Entry 8J4U (electron microscopy, 2.97 A resolution); this record covers chains C and F of the 18 polymer chains in the assembly.

Chain C (and F):
Protein: SIR2-like domain-containing protein
Organism: Escherichia coli
Notes: chain F of this document is another copy of the same molecule, construct and numbering; everything in this record applies to it too
UniProt: A0A7B5N0T7 (A0A7B5N0T7_ECOLX); residues 1-415 here = UniProt positions 1-415
Amino-acid sequence (415 residues; each row starts with the number of its first residue):
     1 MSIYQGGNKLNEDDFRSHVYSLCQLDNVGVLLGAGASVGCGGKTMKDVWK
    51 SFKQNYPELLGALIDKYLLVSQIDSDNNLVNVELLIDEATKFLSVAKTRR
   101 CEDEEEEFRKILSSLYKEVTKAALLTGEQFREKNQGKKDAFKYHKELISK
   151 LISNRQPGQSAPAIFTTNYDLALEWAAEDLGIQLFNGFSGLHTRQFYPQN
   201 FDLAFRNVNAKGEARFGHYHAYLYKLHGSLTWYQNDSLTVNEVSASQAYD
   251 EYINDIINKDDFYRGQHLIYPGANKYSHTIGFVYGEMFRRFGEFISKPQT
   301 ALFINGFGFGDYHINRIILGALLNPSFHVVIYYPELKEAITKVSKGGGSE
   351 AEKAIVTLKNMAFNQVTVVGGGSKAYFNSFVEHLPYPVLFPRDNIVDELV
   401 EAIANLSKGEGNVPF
Unresolved in the structure: 1, 210-217, 408-415 (chain F: 1, 211-217, 409-415)
Small-molecule neighbours: Adenosine-5-Diphosphoribose (AR6; [(2R,3S,4R,5R)-5-(6-aminopurin-9-yl)-3,4-dihydroxy-oxolan-2-yl]methyl[hydroxy-[[(2R,3S,4R,5S)-3,4,5-trihydroxyoxolan-2-yl]methoxy]phosphoryl] hydrogen phosphate): Gly33, Ala34, Gly35, Val38, Thr44, Met45, Asn81, Glu83, Thr167, His227, Gly306, Phe307, Gly308, Gly310, Asp311, Pro334, Ala375, Tyr376, Phe377

How chain C and chain F interact:
Pairs across the interface (41):
  Lys133(C) - His192(F)
  Lys133(C) - Tyr233(F)
  Asn134(C) - Thr193(F)
  Glu174(C) - His192(F)  salt bridge
  Glu178(C) - Leu191(F)
  Glu178(C) - His192(F)
  Glu178(C) - Thr193(F)
  Gln183(C) - Ser189(F)
  Ser189(C) - Gln183(F)
  Leu191(C) - Glu178(F)
  Leu191(C) - Leu191(F)  hydrophobic
  Leu191(C) - Glu242(F)
  Leu191(C) - Val243(F)
  His192(C) - Leu171(F)
  His192(C) - Glu174(F)
  His192(C) - Glu178(F)  salt bridge
  His192(C) - Ser244(F)
  His192(C) - Ala245(F)
  Thr193(C) - Asn134(F)
  Thr193(C) - Glu178(F)
  Arg194(C) - Leu191(F)
  Asp202(C) - Asn207(F)
  Asp202(C) - Val208(F)
  Asp202(C) - Asn209(F)  hydrogen bond
  Leu203(C) - Arg206(F)
  Ala204(C) - Ala204(F)
  Ala204(C) - Phe205(F)
  Ala204(C) - Arg206(F)  hydrogen bond (backbone-backbone)
  Phe205(C) - Ala204(F)
  Phe205(C) - Phe205(F)  hydrophobic
  Phe205(C) - Arg206(F)  hydrogen bond (backbone-side chain)
  Arg206(C) - Leu203(F)
  Arg206(C) - Ala204(F)  hydrogen bond (backbone-backbone)
  Arg206(C) - Phe205(F)  hydrogen bond (side chain-backbone)
  Asn207(C) - Asp202(F)
  Val208(C) - Asp202(F)  hydrogen bond (backbone-backbone)
  Tyr233(C) - Lys133(F)  hydrogen bond
  Ser244(C) - His192(F)
  Ala245(C) - His192(F)
  Ser246(C) - Gln247(F)
  Gln247(C) - Ser244(F)
Other interface residues (no listed pair), chain C (27 interface residues in all): Leu171, Tyr197, His218, Glu242, Val243
Other interface residues (no listed pair), chain F (29 interface residues in all): Gly190, Arg194, His218, Thr231, Ser246

Overview:
27 residues of chain C face 29 of chain F across their interface, with 7 hydrogen bonds and 2 salt bridges.
Polar contacts include Glu174(C)-His192(F), His192(C)-Glu178(F) and Asp202(C)-Asn209(F). Ligands of chain C:
Adenosine-5-Diphosphoribose.
Chain C and chain F are both SIR2-like domain-containing protein (Escherichia coli); the structure, Structure
of HerA-Sir2 complex from Escherichia coli Nezha system, was determined by electron microscopy.
